PDB entry 4E7K | X-ray diffraction, 3.02 A resolution | chains A and B of the 5 polymer chains in the assembly

[Chain A (and B)]
Protein: Pro-Pol polyprotein
Organism: Human spumaretrovirus
Notes: EC 2.7.7.49, 2.7.7.7, 3.1.26.4, 3.4.23.-; chain B of this document is another copy of the same molecule, construct and numbering; everything in this record applies to it too
UniProtKB: P14350 (POL_FOAMV); residues 1-392 here correspond to UniProt positions 752-1143 (UniProt number = residue number + 751)
Sequence (395 residues; numbered -2 to 392; the number before each row is that of its first residue; numbers below 1 keep their minus sign (Gly-2 is residue -2)):
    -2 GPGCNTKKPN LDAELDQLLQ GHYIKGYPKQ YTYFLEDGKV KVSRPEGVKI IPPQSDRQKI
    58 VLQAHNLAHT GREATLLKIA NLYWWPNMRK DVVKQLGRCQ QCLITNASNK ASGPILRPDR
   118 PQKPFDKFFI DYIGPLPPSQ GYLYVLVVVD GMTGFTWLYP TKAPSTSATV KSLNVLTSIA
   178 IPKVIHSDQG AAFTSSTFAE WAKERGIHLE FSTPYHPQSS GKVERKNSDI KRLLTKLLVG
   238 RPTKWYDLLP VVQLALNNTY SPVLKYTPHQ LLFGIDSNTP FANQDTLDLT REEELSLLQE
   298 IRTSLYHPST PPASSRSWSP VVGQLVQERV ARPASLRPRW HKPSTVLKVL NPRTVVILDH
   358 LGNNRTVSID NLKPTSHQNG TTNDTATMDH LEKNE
Unresolved in the structure: -2 to 8, 375-392 (chain B: -2 to 115, 279-392)
Construct notes: expression tag (-2 to 0); variant Ser217 (Gly968 in P14350), Gly218 (Ser969 in P14350)
Swiss-Prot annotation at these positions:
  - binding site (Mg(2+)): Asp123, Asp185
Metal / ion sites: Zn2+: His62, His66, Cys96, Cys99; Mn2+ site 1: Asp128, Glu221 (shared with 1 residue of chain D; 1 residue of chain T); Mn2+ site 2: Asp128, Asp185 (shared with 2 residues of chain T)
From the paper describing this entry:
  - binding site for the 30-nt DNA strand: Gln186, Tyr212
  - Mn2+ coordination: Asp128, Asp185, Glu221
  - catalytic residues: Asp128

[How chain A and chain B interact]
Residue-residue contacts - 51 pairs, chain A then chain B:
  Lys120(A) with Ile272(B); Asp273(B)
  Pro121(A) with Ile272(B)
  Phe122(A) with Phe270(B), hydrophobic; Ile272(B), hydrophobic; Asn275(B)
  Trp154(A) with Ile176(B)
  Ser175(A) with Pro247(B)
  Ile176(A) with Phe152(B); Trp154(B); Phe270(B), hydrophobic
  Ile178(A) with Asn275(B), hydrogen bond (backbone-side chain)
  Lys180(A) with Asn275(B), hydrogen bond
  Pro247(A) with Ser175(B)
  Gln250(A) with Ser175(B), hydrogen bond (side chain-backbone); Ile176(B)
  Leu251(A) with Thr174(B); Ser175(B)
  His266(A) with Phe122(B)
  Leu269(A) with Leu269(B); Phe270(B)
  Phe270(A) with Phe122(B), hydrophobic; Leu269(B), hydrophobic; Phe270(B), hydrophobic
  Ile272(A) with Phe122(B)
  Ser274(A) with Phe122(B); Ala177(B); Ile178(B), hydrogen bond (side chain-backbone)
  Asn275(A) with Ile178(B), hydrogen bond (backbone-backbone); Pro179(B), hydrogen bond (side chain-backbone); Lys180(B); Gly203(B), hydrogen bond (side chain-backbone)
  Thr283(A) with Lys120(B), hydrogen bond (backbone-side chain)
  Asp285(A) with Pro118(B)
  Leu286(A) with Pro118(B); Lys120(B), hydrogen bond (backbone-side chain)
  Thr287(A) with Lys120(B)
  Arg288(A) with Lys120(B); Pro121(B); Met149(B); Leu268(B), hydrogen bond (side chain-backbone); Leu269(B), hydrogen bond (side chain-backbone)
  Glu289(A) with Tyr263(B)
  Glu291(A) with Lys120(B), salt bridge
  Leu292(A) with Gln267(B); Leu268(B); Gly271(B)
  Gln296(A) with Gly271(B)
  Arg299(A) with Phe270(B), hydrogen bond (side chain-backbone); Gly271(B); Ile272(B)
Also at the interface, not in a pair above, chain A (34 interface residues in all): Phe152, Thr174, Ala177, Pro179, Asp273, Leu284, Leu295
Also at the interface, not in a pair above, chain B (32 interface residues in all): Arg117, Arg202, Ile204, Gln250, Leu251, His266, Thr276

[In short]
Chain A and chain B form an interface of 34 and 32 residues respectively; the contacts include 12 hydrogen
bonds and 1 salt bridge. Polar pairs include Glu291(A)-Lys120(B), Ile178(A)-Asn275(B) and Lys180(A)-Asn275(B).
From the paper: the catalytic residue Asp128(A); a binding site for the 30-nt DNA strand at Gln186(A) and
Tyr212(A).
Both chains are Pro-Pol polyprotein (Human spumaretrovirus). Entry 4E7K (PFV integrase Target Capture Complex
(TCC-Mn), freeze-trapped prior to strand transfer, at 3.0 A resolution) was determined by X-ray diffraction,
deposited together with 4E7H, 4E7I, 4E7J and 4E7L.
